PDB entry 6L74 | X-ray diffraction, 3.12 A resolution | chains C and H of the 9 polymer chains in the assembly

# Chain C
Protein: DNA-directed RNA polymerase subunit beta
Organism: Thermus thermophilus (strain HB8 / ATCC 27634 / DSM 579)
Notes: EC 2.7.7.6
UniProtKB: Q8RQE9 (RPOB_THET8); residue numbers follow UniProt; this construct covers 1-1119
Chain sequence (1119 residues; row label = number of the first residue in the row):
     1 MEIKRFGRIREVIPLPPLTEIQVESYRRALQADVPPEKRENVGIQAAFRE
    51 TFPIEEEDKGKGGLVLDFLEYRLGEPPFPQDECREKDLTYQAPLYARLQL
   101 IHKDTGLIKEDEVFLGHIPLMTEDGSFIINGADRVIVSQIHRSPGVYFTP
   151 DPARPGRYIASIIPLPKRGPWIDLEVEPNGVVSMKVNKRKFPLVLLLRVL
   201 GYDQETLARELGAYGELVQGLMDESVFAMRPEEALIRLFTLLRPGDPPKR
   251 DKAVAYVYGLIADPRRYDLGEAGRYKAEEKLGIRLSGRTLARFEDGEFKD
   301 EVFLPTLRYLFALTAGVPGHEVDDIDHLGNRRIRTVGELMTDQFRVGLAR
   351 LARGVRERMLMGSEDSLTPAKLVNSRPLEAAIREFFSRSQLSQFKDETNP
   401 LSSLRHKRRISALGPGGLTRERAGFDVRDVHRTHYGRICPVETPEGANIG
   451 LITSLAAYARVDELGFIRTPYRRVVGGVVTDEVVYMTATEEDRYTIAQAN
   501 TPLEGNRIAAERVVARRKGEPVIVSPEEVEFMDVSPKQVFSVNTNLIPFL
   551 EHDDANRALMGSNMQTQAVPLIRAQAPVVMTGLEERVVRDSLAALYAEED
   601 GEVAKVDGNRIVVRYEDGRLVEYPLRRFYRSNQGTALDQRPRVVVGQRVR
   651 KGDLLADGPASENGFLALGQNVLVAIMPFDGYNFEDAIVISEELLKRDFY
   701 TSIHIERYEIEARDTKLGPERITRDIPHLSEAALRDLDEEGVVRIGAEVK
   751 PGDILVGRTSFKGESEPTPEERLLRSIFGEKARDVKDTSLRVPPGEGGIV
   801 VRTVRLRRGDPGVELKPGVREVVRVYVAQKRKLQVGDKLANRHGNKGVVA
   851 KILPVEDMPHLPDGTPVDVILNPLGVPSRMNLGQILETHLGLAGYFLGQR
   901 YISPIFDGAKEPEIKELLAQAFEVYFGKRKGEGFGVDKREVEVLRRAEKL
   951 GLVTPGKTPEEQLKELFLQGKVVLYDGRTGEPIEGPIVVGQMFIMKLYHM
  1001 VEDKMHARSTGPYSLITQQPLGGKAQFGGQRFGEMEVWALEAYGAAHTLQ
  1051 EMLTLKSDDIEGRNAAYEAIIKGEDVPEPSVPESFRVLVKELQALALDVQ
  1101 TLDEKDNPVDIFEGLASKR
Unresolved in the structure: 57-62, 1119

# Chain H
Molecule: 24-nt DNA strand
Sequence (24 nucleotides; row label = number of the first residue in the row):
     1 TATAATGGGAGCTGTCACGGATGC

# Chain C / chain H interface
Contacting residue pairs (21; chain C residue first):
  Arg-142(C) with DG14(H), base contact
  Lys-167(C) with DC12(H), base contact
  Gly-169(C) with DC12(H), base contact; DT13(H), base contact
  Pro-170(C) with DT13(H), base contact
  Trp-171(C) with DT13(H), hydrogen bond to the base; DG14(H), phosphate contact
  Arg-243(C) with DG9(H), hydrogen bond to the base; DA10(H), hydrogen bond to the base
  Pro-247(C) with DG7(H), base contact
  Arg-266(C) with DG11(H), hydrogen bond to the base
  Ile-325(C) with DG14(H), base contact
  Asp-326(C) with DG14(H), hydrogen bond to the base
  Arg-331(C) with DG14(H), hydrogen bond to the base
  Gly-417(C) with DG14(H), phosphate contact
  Leu-418(C) with DG14(H), base contact
  Glu-421(C) with DT15(H), base contact
  Arg-422(C) with DT13(H), hydrogen bond to the phosphate; DG14(H), salt bridge to the phosphate; DT15(H), sugar contact
  Val-427(C) with DG14(H), base contact
Other interface residues (no listed pair), chain C (22 interface residues in all): His-141, Asn-187, Lys-188, Gly-245, Tyr-256, Asp-426

# In short
Chain C and chain H form an interface of 22 and 8 residues respectively; the contacts include 7 hydrogen bonds
and 1 salt bridge. Polar pairs include Trp-171(C)/DT13(H), Arg-243(C)/DG9(H) and Arg-243(C)/DA10(H).
Here chain C is DNA-directed RNA polymerase subunit beta (Thermus thermophilus (strain HB8 / ATCC 27634 / DSM
579)) and chain H is a 24-nt DNA strand. Entry 6L74 (Thermus thermophilus initial transcription complex
comprising sigma A and 5'-triphosphate RNA of 2 nt) was determined by X-ray diffraction (same publication as
6KQD, 6KQE, 6KQF, 6KQG, 6KQH, 6KQL and 6 further entries).
